Entry 8Q66 (X-ray diffraction, 2.03 A resolution); this record covers chains A and B.

Chain A:
Name: Exonuclease mut-7
Organism: Caenorhabditis elegans
UniProtKB: P34607 (MUT7_CAEEL); numbering as in UniProt (aligned over 633-899)
Sequence (272 residues; numbered 628 to 899; the number before each row is that of its first residue):
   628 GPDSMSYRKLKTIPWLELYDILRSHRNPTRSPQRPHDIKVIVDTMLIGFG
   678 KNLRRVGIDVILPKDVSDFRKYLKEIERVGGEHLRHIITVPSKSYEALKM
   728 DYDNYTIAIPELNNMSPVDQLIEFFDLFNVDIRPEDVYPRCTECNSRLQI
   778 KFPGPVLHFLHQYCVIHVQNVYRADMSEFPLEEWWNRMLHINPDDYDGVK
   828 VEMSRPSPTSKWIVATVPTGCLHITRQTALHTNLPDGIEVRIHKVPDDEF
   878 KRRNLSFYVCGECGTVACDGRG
Disordered / not traced: 899
Differences from the reference sequence: expression tag (628-632)
Bound ions: Zn2+: Cys768, Cys771, Cys887, Cys890
What the authors report for this chain:
  - mutagenesis - R853E/T855E: unchanged expression
  - mutagenesis - R853E/T855E: abolished localization to Mutator foci

Chain B:
Name: SH2 domain-containing protein
Organism: Caenorhabditis elegans
UniProtKB: Q19672 (Q19672_CAEEL); numbering as in UniProt (aligned over 322-567)
Sequence (251 residues; numbered 317 to 567; the number before each row is that of its first residue):
   317 GPDSMDEDEIDDEDTYGTRGTSNIPMRPFIKDLAPTMLQLLRQDKTDSEK
   367 PQSALCTVVQKIDGFAILYTAKRDVINVLLQERSCEGLERSPQLGDVAFF
   417 DILPRRIETKDRLIFKIPYTHIAVKKKPDTPDSLLKIDCFKNSVRCFGGV
   467 LEMKVKIALSKPELVVEQYHDNTEMNSDHHFYYLKATNGVLVTIPKERLL
   517 NHLNSKLSADFDLIAWVVHRKPIGNVSLHIGKGGEAYQQFTNGDIRELPP
   567 L
Disordered / not traced: 317-325
Differences from the reference sequence: expression tag (317-321)

Chain A / chain B interface:
Contacting residue pairs (88):
  Asp695(A) - Arg428(B)  salt bridge
  Lys698(A) - Arg428(B)
  Tyr699(A) - Arg428(B)  hydrogen bond
  Tyr699(A) - Leu429(B)  hydrophobic
  Glu702(A) - Thr425(B)
  Glu702(A) - Arg428(B)  salt bridge
  Glu702(A) - Leu429(B)
  Ile703(A) - Leu429(B)  hydrophobic
  Arg705(A) - Thr425(B)
  Val706(A) - Lys426(B)
  Glu709(A) - Thr352(B)
  His710(A) - Lys426(B)
  His710(A) - Ile430(B)
  Arg712(A) - Leu429(B)  hydrogen bond (side chain-backbone)
  Arg774(A) - Asp348(B)  hydrogen bond (side chain-backbone)
  Leu775(A) - Leu349(B)  hydrophobic
  Val795(A) - Pro566(B)  hydrophobic
  Val795(A) - Leu567(B)
  Tyr799(A) - Pro565(B)
  Arg800(A) - Pro565(B)
  Arg800(A) - Pro566(B)
  Ala801(A) - Pro565(B)
  Ala801(A) - Pro566(B)
  Asp802(A) - Glu563(B)
  Asp802(A) - Pro566(B)
  Met803(A) - Pro566(B)  hydrophobic
  Ser831(A) - Phe463(B)
  Arg832(A) - Phe463(B)
  Pro833(A) - Tyr332(B)
  Pro833(A) - Thr334(B)
  Pro833(A) - Phe463(B)
  Ser834(A) - Glu329(B)
  Ser834(A) - Tyr332(B)
  Thr836(A) - Glu329(B)
  Ser837(A) - Glu329(B)
  Ser837(A) - Asp330(B)
  Lys838(A) - Asp330(B)  salt bridge
  Lys838(A) - Glu551(B)  salt bridge
  Trp839(A) - Asp330(B)  hydrogen bond (backbone-side chain)
  Trp839(A) - Thr334(B)
  Trp839(A) - Arg461(B)
  Trp839(A) - Cys462(B)
  Trp839(A) - Phe463(B)
  Trp839(A) - Val466(B)
  Trp839(A) - Glu468(B)
  Cys848(A) - Gly464(B)
  His850(A) - Phe463(B)
  His850(A) - Gly464(B)  hydrogen bond (side chain-backbone)
  His850(A) - Val466(B)
  Arg853(A) - Asp330(B)  salt bridge
  Arg853(A) - Arg461(B)
  Arg853(A) - Glu468(B)  salt bridge
  Arg853(A) - Val534(B)
  Arg853(A) - Arg536(B)  hydrogen bond (backbone-side chain)
  Thr855(A) - Arg536(B)  hydrogen bond
  Leu857(A) - Arg343(B)
  Leu857(A) - Gly465(B)
  His858(A) - Arg343(B)  hydrogen bond (backbone-side chain)
  His858(A) - Leu349(B)
  Thr859(A) - Arg343(B)  hydrogen bond (backbone-side chain)
  Thr859(A) - Pro344(B)  hydrogen bond (side chain-backbone)
  Thr859(A) - Ile346(B)
  Thr859(A) - Gln376(B)
  Asn860(A) - Pro344(B)
  Asn860(A) - Phe345(B)
  Asn860(A) - Ile346(B)  hydrogen bond (side chain-backbone)
  Asn860(A) - Gln376(B)  hydrogen bond (backbone-side chain)
  Leu861(A) - Arg343(B)  hydrogen bond (backbone-side chain)
  Leu861(A) - Gln376(B)
  Pro862(A) - Arg343(B)
  Pro862(A) - Gln376(B)
  Pro862(A) - Ile383(B)  hydrophobic
  Pro862(A) - Pro434(B)
  Asp863(A) - Asn393(B)  hydrogen bond
  Asp863(A) - His535(B)  salt bridge
  Asp863(A) - Lys537(B)  salt bridge
  Gly864(A) - Arg536(B)
  Gly864(A) - Lys537(B)  hydrogen bond (backbone-backbone)
  Ile865(A) - Lys537(B)
  Glu866(A) - Arg536(B)  salt bridge
  Arg868(A) - Met491(B)  hydrogen bond (side chain-backbone)
  Arg868(A) - Asn492(B)  hydrogen bond
  Arg868(A) - His495(B)
  His870(A) - Lys548(B)
  Gly888(A) - Lys537(B)
  Glu889(A) - Lys432(B)
  Cys890(A) - Met491(B)  hydrophobic
  Thr892(A) - Met491(B)
Other interface residues (no listed pair), chain A (52 interface residues in all): Ile688, Glu770, Val841, Pro845, Thr846, Gln854
Other interface residues (no listed pair), chain B (48 interface residues in all): Asp328, Ala350, Val375, Ile392, Gly549, Arg562, Leu564
The authors on this interface:
  - residue pairs: Lys838(A)-Asp328(B), Lys838(A)-Glu551(B), Arg853(A)-Glu468(B) (salt bridge), Arg853(A)-Asp330(B) (salt bridge), Thr855(A)-Arg536(B) (hydrogen bond), Asp330(B)-Lys838(A)
  - interface residues, chain A: Asp695(A), Tyr699(A), Glu702(A)
  - hot spots on chain A (mutagenesis) - R853E/T855E: abolished binding to SH2 domain-containing protein (chain B)
  - interface residues, chain B: Arg428(B), Leu429(B)

Summary:
Chain A and chain B form an interface of 52 and 48 residues respectively; the contacts include 17 hydrogen
bonds and 9 salt bridges. Polar pairs include Asp695(A)-Arg428(B), Glu702(A)-Arg428(B) and
Lys838(A)-Asp330(B). The authors report contacts between Lys838(A) and Asp328(B), Lys838(A) and Glu551(B) and
Asp330(B) and Lys838(A); salt bridges between Arg853(A) and Glu468(B) and Arg853(A) and Asp330(B); a hydrogen
bond between Thr855(A) and Arg536(B). The paper reports that R853E/T855E of chain A abolish localization to
Mutator foci; interface residues Asp695(A), Tyr699(A) and Arg428(B) among others.
Chain A is Exonuclease mut-7 and chain B is SH2 domain-containing protein, both from Caenorhabditis elegans;
the structure, Crystal Structure of the C. elegans MUT-7 MUT-8 CTD complex, was determined by X-ray
diffraction.
